Entry 3C7H (X-ray diffraction, 2.00 A resolution); this record covers chain A.

Chain A:
Protein: Endo-1,4-beta-xylanase
Organism: Bacillus subtilis
Notes: EC 3.2.1.55
UniProtKB: Q45071 (Q45071_BACSU); residues 1-487 here correspond to UniProt positions 27-513 (UniProt number = residue number + 26)
Sequence (487 residues; each row starts with the number of its first residue):
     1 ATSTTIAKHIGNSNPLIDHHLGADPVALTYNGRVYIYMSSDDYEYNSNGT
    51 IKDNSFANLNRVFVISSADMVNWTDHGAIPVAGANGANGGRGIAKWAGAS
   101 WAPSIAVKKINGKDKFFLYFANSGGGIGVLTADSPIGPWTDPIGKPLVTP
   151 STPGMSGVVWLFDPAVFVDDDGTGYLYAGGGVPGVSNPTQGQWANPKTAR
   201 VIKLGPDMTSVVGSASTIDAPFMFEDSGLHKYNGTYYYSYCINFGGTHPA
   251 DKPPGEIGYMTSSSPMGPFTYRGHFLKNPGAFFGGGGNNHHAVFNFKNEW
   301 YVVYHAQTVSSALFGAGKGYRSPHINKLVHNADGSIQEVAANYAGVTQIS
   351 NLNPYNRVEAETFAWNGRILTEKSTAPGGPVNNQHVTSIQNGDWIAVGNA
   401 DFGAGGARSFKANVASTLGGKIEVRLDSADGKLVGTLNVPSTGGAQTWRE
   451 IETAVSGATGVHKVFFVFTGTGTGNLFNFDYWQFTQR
Swiss-Prot annotation at these positions:
  - active site: Asp24 (Proton acceptor), Glu225 (Proton donor)
  - binding site (substrate): Asn288
  - binding site (Ca(2+)): Glu359, Glu361, Asn383, Gln384, Asp480
  - site: Asp163 (Important for catalytic activity, responsible for pKa modulation of the active site Glu and correct orientation of both the proton donor and substrate)
Bound ions: Na+ site 1 near His290 (its only coordinating residue here); Ca2+: Glu359, Glu361, Asn383, Gln384, Asp480; Na+ site 2: Arg368, Ser388, Gln390, Asp393
Reported in the primary citation:
  - catalytic residues: Asp24, Asp163, Glu225 (proposed by the authors, not directly observed)

Overview:
Glu359, Glu361, Asn383, Gln384 and Asp480 form the Ca2+ site. Arg368, Ser388, Gln390 and Asp393 coordinate Na+
site 2. From UniProt: active-site residues Asp24 and Glu225, substrate-binding residue Asn288 and 5
Ca2+-binding residues. The paper reports catalytic residues Asp24, Asp163 and Glu225.
Chain A is Endo-1,4-beta-xylanase (Bacillus subtilis); the structure, Crystal structure of glycoside hydrolase
family 43 arabinoxylan arabinofuranohydrolase from Bacillus subtilis in complex with AXOS-4-0.5, was
determined by X-ray diffraction, deposited together with 3C7E, 3C7F, 3C7G and 3C7O.
